8QL2 - chains B and F of the 3 polymer chains in the assembly; structure by X-ray diffraction, 1.70 A resolution.

== Chain B ==
Name: Tubulin beta-2B chain
From: Bos taurus
Reference sequence: Q6B856 (TBB2B_BOVIN); numbering as in UniProt (aligned over 1-445)
Chain sequence (445 residues; numbered 1 to 445; the number before each row is that of its first residue):
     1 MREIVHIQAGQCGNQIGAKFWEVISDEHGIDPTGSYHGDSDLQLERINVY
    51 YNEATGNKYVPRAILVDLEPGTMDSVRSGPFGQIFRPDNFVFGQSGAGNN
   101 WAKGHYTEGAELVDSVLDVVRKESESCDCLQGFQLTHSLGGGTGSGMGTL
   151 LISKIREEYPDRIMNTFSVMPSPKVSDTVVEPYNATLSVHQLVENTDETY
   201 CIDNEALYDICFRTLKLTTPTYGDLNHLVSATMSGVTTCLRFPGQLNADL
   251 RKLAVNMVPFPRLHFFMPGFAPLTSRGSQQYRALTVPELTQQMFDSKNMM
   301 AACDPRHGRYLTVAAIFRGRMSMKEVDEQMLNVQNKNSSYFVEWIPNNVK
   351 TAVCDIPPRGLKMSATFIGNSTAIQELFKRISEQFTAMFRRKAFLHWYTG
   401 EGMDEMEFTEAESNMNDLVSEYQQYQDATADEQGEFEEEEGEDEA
Not modelled in the structure: 279-283, 432-445
Small-molecule neighbours:
  - GTP (guanosine-5'-triphosphate): Gly-10, Gln-11, Cys-12, Gln-15, Ile-16, Asp-67, Gly-96, Ala-97, Gly-98, Asn-99, Asn-100, Ser-138, Gly-140, Gly-141, Gly-142, Thr-143, Gly-144, Val-169, Pro-171, Val-175, Ser-176, Glu-181, Asn-204, Leu-207, Tyr-222, Leu-225, Asn-226
  - Azo-Combretastatin A4 (cis) (IBL): Val-236, Cys-239, Leu-240, Leu-246, Ala-248, Asp-249, Lys-252, Leu-253, Asn-256, Met-257, Thr-312, Val-313, Ala-314, Ala-315, Ile-316, Asn-348, Lys-350, Thr-351, Ala-352, Ile-368

== Chain F ==
Name: Designed Ankyrin Repeat Protein (DARPIN) D1
From: synthetic construct
Notes: antibody fragment or engineered binder
Chain sequence (169 residues; numbered 1 to 169; the number before each row is that of its first residue):
     1 MRGSHHHHHHGSDLGKKLLEAARAGQDDEVRILMANGADVNATDASGLTP
    51 LHLAATYGHLEIVEVLLKHGADVNAIDIMGSTPLHLAALIGHLEIVEVLL
   101 KHGADVNAVDTWGDTPLHLAAIMGHLEIVEVLLKHGADVNAQDKFGKTAF
   151 DISIDNGNEDLAEILQKLN
Not modelled in the structure: 1-12, 168-169

== Interface between chain B and chain F ==
Residue-residue contacts (33; chain B residue first):
  Pro-173(B) / Met-123(F)
  Lys-174(B) / Asn-158(F)  hydrogen bond
  Lys-174(B) / Asp-160(F)  salt bridge
  Asp-177(B) / Gly-124(F)
  Asp-177(B) / His-125(F)  salt bridge
  Val-179(B) / Leu-89(F)
  Val-179(B) / Ile-90(F)
  Val-179(B) / His-125(F)
  Arg-213(B) / Glu-159(F)  salt bridge
  Arg-213(B) / Asp-160(F)  salt bridge
  Arg-213(B) / Glu-163(F)  salt bridge
  Glu-383(B) / Ile-122(F)
  Glu-383(B) / Ile-152(F)
  Glu-383(B) / Asn-156(F)  hydrogen bond
  Gln-384(B) / Ile-122(F)  hydrogen bond (side chain-backbone)
  Gln-384(B) / Met-123(F)
  Ala-387(B) / Leu-89(F)
  Ala-387(B) / Ile-122(F)  hydrophobic
  Met-388(B) / Leu-89(F)  hydrophobic
  Met-388(B) / Ile-90(F)  hydrophobic
  Met-388(B) / Met-123(F)  hydrophobic
  Arg-390(B) / Trp-112(F)
  Arg-390(B) / Phe-145(F)
  Arg-391(B) / Leu-86(F)
  Arg-391(B) / Leu-89(F)
  Arg-391(B) / Asp-110(F)  salt bridge
  Arg-391(B) / Trp-112(F)
  Arg-391(B) / Asp-114(F)  salt bridge
  Arg-391(B) / Leu-119(F)
  Ala-393(B) / Ile-90(F)  hydrophobic
  Phe-394(B) / Thr-56(F)
  Phe-394(B) / Ile-90(F)  hydrophobic
  His-396(B) / Tyr-57(F)  hydrogen bond
Other interface residues (no listed pair), chain B (19 interface residues in all): Pro-182, Asp-209, Phe-212, Arg-380, Trp-397
Other interface residues (no listed pair), chain F (21 interface residues in all): Ser-81

== Overview ==
The interface between chain B and chain F involves 19 residues on one side and 21 on the other; the contacts
include 4 hydrogen bonds and 7 salt bridges. Polar pairs include Lys-174(B)/Asp-160(F), Asp-177(B)/His-125(F)
and Arg-213(B)/Glu-159(F). Chain B binds Azo-Combretastatin A4 (cis) and GTP.
Here chain B is Tubulin beta-2B chain (Bos taurus) and chain F is Designed Ankyrin Repeat Protein (DARPIN) D1
(synthetic construct). Entry 8QL2 (Ultrafast structural transitions in an azobenzene photoswitch at
near-atomic resolution: dark structure) was determined by X-ray diffraction.
